PDB entry 2NNA | X-ray diffraction, 2.10 A resolution | chains B and C of the 3 polymer chains in the assembly

[Chain B]
Name: MHC class II antigen
Source organism: Homo sapiens
Notes: fragment: residues in database 33-224
Reference sequence: Q5Y7F6 (Q5Y7F6_HUMAN); residues 1-192 here correspond to UniProt positions 33-224 (UniProt number = residue number + 32)
Chain sequence (207 residues; each row starts with the number of its first residue; numbers below 1 keep their minus sign (Gly-14 is residue -14)):
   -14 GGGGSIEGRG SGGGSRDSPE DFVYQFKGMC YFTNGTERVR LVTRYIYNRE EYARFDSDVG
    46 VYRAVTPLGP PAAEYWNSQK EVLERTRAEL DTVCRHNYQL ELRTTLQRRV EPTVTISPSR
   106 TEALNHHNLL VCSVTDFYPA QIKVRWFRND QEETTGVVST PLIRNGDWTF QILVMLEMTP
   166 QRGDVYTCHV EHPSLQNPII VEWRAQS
Disordered / not traced: -14 to -2, 104-113, 191-192
Sequence notes: expression tag (-14 to 0)
Disulfides: Cys15-Cys79, Cys117-Cys173
From the paper describing this entry:
  - binding site for gluten peptide (chain C): Glu86

[Chain C]
Name: gluten peptide
Reference sequence: P18573 (GDA9_WHEAT); residues -3 to 14 here correspond to UniProt positions 243-260 (UniProt number = residue number + 246)
Chain sequence (18 residues; numbered -3 to 14; the number before each row is that of its first residue; numbers below 1 keep their minus sign (Gln-3 is residue -3)):
    -3 QQYPSGEGSF QPSQENPQ
Disordered / not traced: -3 to 0, 14
Sequence notes: conflict Glu3 (Gln249 in P18573), Glu11 (Gln257 in P18573)

[How chain B and chain C interact]
Pairs across the interface (31):
  Phe11(B) - Phe6(C)
  Phe11(B) - Gln7(C)
  Phe11(B) - Pro8(C)
  Gly13(B) - Phe6(C)
  Met14(B) - Phe6(C)
  Cys15(B) - Phe6(C)  hydrophobic
  Leu26(B) - Phe6(C)  hydrophobic
  Thr28(B) - Phe6(C)
  Tyr30(B) - Pro8(C)
  Tyr30(B) - Ser9(C)  hydrogen bond (side chain-backbone)
  Tyr37(B) - Glu11(C)  hydrogen bond
  Tyr47(B) - Ser9(C)  hydrogen bond
  Ala57(B) - Glu11(C)
  Tyr60(B) - Gln10(C)
  Tyr60(B) - Asn12(C)
  Trp61(B) - Ser9(C)
  Trp61(B) - Gln10(C)  hydrogen bond (side chain-backbone)
  Trp61(B) - Glu11(C)
  Val67(B) - Ser9(C)
  Arg70(B) - Gln7(C)  hydrogen bond
  Glu74(B) - Phe6(C)
  Glu74(B) - Gln7(C)  hydrogen bond (side chain-backbone)
  Val78(B) - Ser5(C)
  Val78(B) - Phe6(C)  hydrophobic
  Cys79(B) - Phe6(C)  hydrophobic
  His81(B) - Ser1(C)
  His81(B) - Gly2(C)  hydrogen bond (side chain-backbone)
  His81(B) - Gly4(C)
  Asn82(B) - Glu3(C)
  Asn82(B) - Gly4(C)  hydrogen bond (side chain-backbone)
  Leu85(B) - Glu3(C)
Interface residues without a listed pair, chain B (22 interface residues in all): Thr77, Glu86
From the paper, about this interface:
  - interface residues, chain B: Trp61(B), His81(B), Asn82(B)

[Summary]
22 residues of chain B and 12 residues of chain C are in contact, with 8 hydrogen bonds. Polar pairs include
Tyr30(B)-Ser9(C), Tyr37(B)-Glu11(C) and Tyr47(B)-Ser9(C). The paper reports a binding site for gluten peptide
(chain C) at Glu86(B); interface residues Trp61(B), His81(B) and Asn82(B).
Here chain B is MHC class II antigen (Homo sapiens) and chain C is gluten peptide. Entry 2NNA (Structure of
the MHC class II molecule HLA-DQ8 bound with a deamidated gluten peptide) was determined by X-ray diffraction.
